6UJQ - chains A and C of the 3 polymer chains in the assembly; structure by X-ray diffraction, 2.55 A resolution.

[Chain A]
Name: MHC class I antigen
Organism: Homo sapiens
UniProt: U5YJP1 (U5YJP1_HUMAN); residues 1-275 here correspond to UniProt positions 25-299 (UniProt number = residue number + 24)
Sequence (276 residues; each row starts with the number of its first residue; numbering starts at 0):
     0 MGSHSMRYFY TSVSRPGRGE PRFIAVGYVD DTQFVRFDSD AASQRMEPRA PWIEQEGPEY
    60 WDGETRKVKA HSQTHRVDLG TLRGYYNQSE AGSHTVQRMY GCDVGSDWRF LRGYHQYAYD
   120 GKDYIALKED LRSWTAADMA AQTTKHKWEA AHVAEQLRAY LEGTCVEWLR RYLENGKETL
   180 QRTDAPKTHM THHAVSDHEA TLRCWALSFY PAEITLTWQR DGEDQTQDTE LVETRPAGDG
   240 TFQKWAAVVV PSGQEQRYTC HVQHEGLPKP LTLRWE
Unresolved in the structure: 0
Construct notes: initiating methionine (0)
Cystine bridges: Cys101-Cys164, Cys203-Cys259

[Chain C]
Name: Protein-cysteine N-palmitoyltransferase HHAT
Notes: fragment: wild type peptide
UniProt: Q5VTY9 (HHAT_HUMAN); residues 1-9 here correspond to UniProt positions 68-76 (UniProt number = residue number + 67)
Sequence (9 residues; each row starts with the number of its first residue):
     1 KQWLVWLLL

[Chain A / chain C interface]
Pairs across the interface (47):
  Met5(A) - Lys1(C)
  Tyr7(A) - Lys1(C)  hydrogen bond (side chain-backbone)
  Tyr7(A) - Gln2(C)
  Tyr9(A) - Gln2(C)  hydrogen bond
  Met45(A) - Gln2(C)
  Glu63(A) - Lys1(C)
  Glu63(A) - Gln2(C)  hydrogen bond (backbone-side chain)
  Lys66(A) - Lys1(C)
  Lys66(A) - Gln2(C)  hydrogen bond (side chain-backbone)
  Lys66(A) - Trp3(C)
  Val67(A) - Gln2(C)
  Ala69(A) - Trp6(C)  hydrophobic
  His70(A) - Trp3(C)
  Gln72(A) - Trp6(C)
  Thr73(A) - Trp6(C)
  Thr73(A) - Leu7(C)
  Thr73(A) - Leu8(C)
  Val76(A) - Leu8(C)  hydrophobic
  Asp77(A) - Leu8(C)
  Asp77(A) - Leu9(C)  hydrogen bond (side chain-backbone)
  Thr80(A) - Leu9(C)
  Leu81(A) - Leu9(C)  hydrophobic
  Tyr84(A) - Leu9(C)  hydrogen bond (side chain-backbone)
  Arg97(A) - Trp3(C)
  Arg97(A) - Leu7(C)
  Tyr99(A) - Gln2(C)
  Tyr99(A) - Trp3(C)  hydrogen bond (side chain-backbone)
  His114(A) - Leu7(C)
  Tyr116(A) - Leu9(C)  hydrophobic
  Tyr123(A) - Leu9(C)  hydrophobic
  Thr143(A) - Leu9(C)  hydrogen bond (side chain-backbone)
  Lys146(A) - Leu8(C)
  Lys146(A) - Leu9(C)
  Trp147(A) - Leu7(C)
  Trp147(A) - Leu8(C)  hydrogen bond (side chain-backbone)
  Trp147(A) - Leu9(C)  hydrophobic
  Val152(A) - Trp3(C)  hydrophobic
  Val152(A) - Leu7(C)  hydrophobic
  Gln155(A) - Trp3(C)
  Gln155(A) - Val5(C)
  Leu156(A) - Trp3(C)
  Tyr159(A) - Lys1(C)  hydrogen bond (side chain-backbone)
  Tyr159(A) - Gln2(C)
  Tyr159(A) - Trp3(C)
  Thr163(A) - Lys1(C)
  Trp167(A) - Lys1(C)
  Tyr171(A) - Lys1(C)  hydrogen bond (side chain-backbone)
Interface residues without a listed pair, chain A (32 interface residues in all): Val95
Interface residues without a listed pair, chain C (9 interface residues in all): Leu4

[Overview]
32 residues of chain A and 9 residues of chain C are in contact, with 11 hydrogen bonds. Among the polar pairs
are Tyr7(A)-Lys1(C), Tyr9(A)-Gln2(C) and Glu63(A)-Gln2(C).
Chain A is MHC class I antigen (Homo sapiens) and chain C is Protein-cysteine N-palmitoyltransferase HHAT; the
structure, HHAT Wild Type Peptide KQWLVWLLL Presented by HLA-A206, was determined by X-ray diffraction,
deposited together with 6UJO, 6UK2 and 6UK4.
